4GK7 - chains V and W of the 34 polymer chains in the assembly; structure by X-ray diffraction, 2.80 A resolution.

== Chain V ==
Name: Proteasome component PUP1
From: Saccharomyces cerevisiae
Notes: EC 3.4.25.1
UniProtKB: P25043 (PSB7_YEAST); residues 1-222 here correspond to UniProt positions 30-251 (UniProt number = residue number + 29)
Sequence (222 residues; row label = number of the first residue in the row):
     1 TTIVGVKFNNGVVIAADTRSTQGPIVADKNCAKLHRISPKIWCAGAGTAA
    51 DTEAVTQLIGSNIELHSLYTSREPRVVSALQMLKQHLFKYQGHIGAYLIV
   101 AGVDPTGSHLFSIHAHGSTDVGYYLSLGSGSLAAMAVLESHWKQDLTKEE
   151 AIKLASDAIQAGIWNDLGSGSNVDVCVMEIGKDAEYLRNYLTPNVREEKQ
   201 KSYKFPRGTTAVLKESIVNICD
Swiss-Prot annotation at these positions:
  - active site: Thr1 (Nucleophile)
From the paper describing this entry:
  - binding site for Syringolin-glidobactin chimera: Thr1

== Chain W ==
Name: Proteasome component PUP3
From: Saccharomyces cerevisiae
Notes: EC 3.4.25.1
UniProtKB: P25451 (PSB3_YEAST); residues -8 to 195 here correspond to UniProt positions 2-205 (UniProt number = residue number + 10)
Sequence (204 residues; row label = number of the first residue in the row; numbers below 1 keep their minus sign (Ser-8 is residue -8)):
    -8 SDPSSINGGIVVAMTGKDCVAIACDLRLGSQSLGVSNKFEKIFHYGHVFL
    42 GITGLATDVTTLNEMFRYKTNLYKLKEERAIEPETFTQLVSSSLYERRFG
    92 PYFVGPVVAGINSKSGKPFIAGFDLIGCIDEAKDFIVSGTASDQLFGMCE
   142 SLYEPNLEPEDLFETISQALLNAADRDALSGWGAVVYIIKKDEVVKRYLK
   192 MRQD
Swiss-Prot annotation at these positions:
  - modified residue: Ser21 (Phosphoserine)
  - cross-link: Lys60 (Glycyl lysine isopeptide (Lys-Gly) (interchain with G-Cter in ubiquitin))

== Interface between chain V and chain W ==
Pairs across the interface - 65 pairs, chain V then chain W:
  Ile25(V) - Asp134(W)
  Ile25(V) - Phe137(W)  hydrophobic
  Val26(V) - Phe137(W)
  Ala27(V) - Asp121(W)
  Asp28(V) - Asp121(W)
  Asp28(V) - Glu122(W)
  Lys29(V) - Glu141(W)  salt bridge
  Thr48(V) - Ile117(W)
  Ala49(V) - Cys119(W)  hydrophobic
  Ala50(V) - Tyr86(W)
  Ala50(V) - Ile117(W)  hydrophobic
  Ala50(V) - Cys119(W)
  Asp51(V) - Tyr86(W)  hydrogen bond
  Asp51(V) - Arg89(W)  salt bridge
  Ala54(V) - Tyr86(W)
  Tyr90(V) - Phe90(W)  hydrophobic
  His93(V) - Arg89(W)
  His93(V) - Phe90(W)
  Ile94(V) - Phe90(W)  hydrophobic
  Arg196(V) - Glu141(W)  salt bridge
  Lys199(V) - Glu141(W)
  Lys199(V) - Ser142(W)
  Lys199(V) - Tyr144(W)  hydrogen bond (side chain-backbone)
  Ser202(V) - Glu145(W)  hydrogen bond
  Tyr203(V) - Ser142(W)
  Tyr203(V) - Leu143(W)  hydrophobic
  Lys204(V) - Glu145(W)
  Lys204(V) - Asp152(W)  salt bridge
  Phe205(V) - Glu155(W)
  Phe205(V) - Gln159(W)
  Arg207(V) - Glu149(W)
  Arg207(V) - Glu151(W)  salt bridge
  Arg207(V) - Asp152(W)  salt bridge
  Arg207(V) - Glu155(W)
  Gly208(V) - Glu155(W)  hydrogen bond (backbone-side chain)
  Thr209(V) - Glu155(W)
  Thr210(V) - Glu155(W)  hydrogen bond
  Thr210(V) - Ser158(W)
  Thr210(V) - Gln159(W)  hydrogen bond
  Thr210(V) - Leu190(W)
  Ala211(V) - Leu190(W)
  Ala211(V) - Lys191(W)  hydrogen bond (backbone-backbone)
  Val212(V) - Phe154(W)  hydrophobic
  Val212(V) - Arg188(W)
  Val212(V) - Tyr189(W)
  Leu213(V) - Tyr189(W)  hydrogen bond (backbone-backbone)
  Leu213(V) - Leu190(W)
  Leu213(V) - Lys191(W)
  Lys214(V) - Lys187(W)
  Lys214(V) - Arg188(W)
  Lys214(V) - Tyr189(W)  hydrogen bond (backbone-backbone)
  Glu215(V) - Val186(W)
  Glu215(V) - Lys187(W)
  Glu215(V) - Arg188(W)  salt bridge
  Ser216(V) - Val186(W)
  Ser216(V) - Lys187(W)  hydrogen bond (backbone-backbone)
  Ile217(V) - Glu184(W)
  Ile217(V) - Val185(W)
  Val218(V) - Val185(W)  hydrogen bond (backbone-backbone)
  Val218(V) - Lys187(W)
  Asn219(V) - His35(W)
  Ile220(V) - Gly37(W)
  Ile220(V) - His38(W)
  Ile220(V) - Val185(W)  hydrophobic
  Asp222(V) - Lys65(W)  salt bridge
Interface residues without a listed pair, chain V (36 interface residues in all): Gln22, Pro206
Interface residues without a listed pair, chain W (38 interface residues in all): Phe40, Asp115, Thr156, Leu162, Tyr178

== Summary ==
Chain V and chain W form an interface of 36 and 38 residues respectively; the contacts include 11 hydrogen
bonds and 8 salt bridges. Among the polar pairs are Lys29(V)-Glu141(W), Asp51(V)-Arg89(W) and
Arg196(V)-Glu141(W). UniProt lists active-site residue Thr1(V) on chain V. The paper reports a binding site
for Syringolin-glidobactin chimera at Thr1(V).
Chain V is Proteasome component PUP1 and chain W is Proteasome component PUP3, both from Saccharomyces
cerevisiae; the structure, yeast 20S proteasome in complex with the Syringolin-Glidobactin chimera, was
determined by X-ray diffraction.
